6XFI - chain A; structure by X-ray diffraction, 2.00 A resolution.

== Chain A ==
Molecule: Protein O-linked-mannose beta-1,4-N-acetylglucosaminyltransferase 2
Source organism: Homo sapiens
Notes: EC 2.4.1.312
UniProt: Q8NAT1 (PMGT2_HUMAN); numbering as in UniProt (aligned over 52-580)
Chain sequence (529 residues; numbered 52 to 580; the number before each row is that of its first residue):
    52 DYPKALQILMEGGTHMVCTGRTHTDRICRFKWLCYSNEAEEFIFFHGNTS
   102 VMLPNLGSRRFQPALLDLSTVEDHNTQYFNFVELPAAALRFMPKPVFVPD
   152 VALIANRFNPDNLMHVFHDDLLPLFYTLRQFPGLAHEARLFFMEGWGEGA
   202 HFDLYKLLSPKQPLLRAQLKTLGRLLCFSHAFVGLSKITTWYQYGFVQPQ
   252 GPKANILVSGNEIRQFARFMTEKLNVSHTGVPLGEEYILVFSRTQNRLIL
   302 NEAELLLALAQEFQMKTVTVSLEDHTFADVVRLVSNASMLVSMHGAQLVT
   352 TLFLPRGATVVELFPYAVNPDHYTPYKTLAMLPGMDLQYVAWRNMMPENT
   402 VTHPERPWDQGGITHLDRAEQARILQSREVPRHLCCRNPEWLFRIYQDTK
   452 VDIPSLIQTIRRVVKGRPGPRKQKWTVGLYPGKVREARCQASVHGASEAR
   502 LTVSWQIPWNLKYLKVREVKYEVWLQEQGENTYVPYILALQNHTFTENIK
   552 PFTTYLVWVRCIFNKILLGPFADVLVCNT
Not modelled in the structure: 279-284, 466-477
UniProt features mapped onto this chain:
  - glycosylation (N-linked (GlcNAc...) asparagine): Asn-99, Asn-276
  - natural variant: Arg-158 (R158H: In MDDGA8), Met-165 (M165T: In MDDGC8), Trp-197 to Thr-580 (deletion: In MDDGA8), Pro-253 (P253L: In MDDGC8), Arg-445 to Thr-580 (deletion: In MDDGA8)
Cystine bridges: Cys-69/Cys-79, Cys-85/Cys-228, Cys-436/Cys-437, Cys-490/Cys-578
Glycans and other covalent adducts: N-acetylglucosamine (NAG) linked to Asn-99
Small-molecule neighbours: UDP (uridine-5'-diphosphate): Asp-162, Asn-163, Leu-164, His-202, Arg-294, Thr-295, Gln-296, Asn-297, Arg-298, Leu-323, Glu-324, Gly-346, Ala-347, Gln-348, Tyr-377, Tyr-447
Reported in the primary citation:
  - contacts within the chain: Arg-158/Glu-195 (salt bridge), Phe-159/Trp-197 (hydrogen bond), His-345/Glu-363 (hydrogen bond), Glu-363/Tyr-390 (hydrogen bond)
  - binding site for UDP: Arg-294, Arg-298
  - catalytic residues: His-345 (proposed by the authors, not directly observed)
  - mutagenesis - H345D: abolished catalytic activity
  - specificity-determining residues: Met-165, Tyr-374, Tyr-377, Trp-442, Ile-446 (proposed by the authors, not directly observed)
  - disease-associated variants - R158H, G413V, R445*: abolished expression
  - disease-associated variants - R158H, W197*, G413V, R445* (citing earlier work)
  - disease-associated variants - M165T, P253L: decreased catalytic activity (citing earlier work)
  - conformationally variable residues (order/disorder transition): Val-167 to Tyr-177

== Overview ==
Ligands of chain A: UDP. N-acetylglucosamine is covalently linked to Asn-99. The paper reports the catalytic
residue His-345; R158H, G413V and R445* abolish expression; 6 substitutions were tested in all.
Chain A is Protein O-linked-mannose beta-1,4-N-acetylglucosaminyltransferase 2 (Homo sapiens); the structure,
Crystal Structures of beta-1,4-N-Acetylglucosaminyltransferase 2 (POMGNT2): Structural Basis for Inherited
Muscular Dystrophies, was determined by X-ray diffraction together with 6XI2 from the same study.
